Entry 7MWV (X-ray diffraction, 1.69 A resolution); this record covers chain A.

Chain A:
Protein: Bifunctional protein PutA
From: Escherichia coli
Notes: EC 1.5.5.2, 1.2.1.88
UniProtKB: A0A383H020 (A0A383H020_ECOLX); residue numbers follow UniProt; this construct covers 86-630
Sequence (551 residues; numbered 86 to 636; the number before each row is that of its first residue):
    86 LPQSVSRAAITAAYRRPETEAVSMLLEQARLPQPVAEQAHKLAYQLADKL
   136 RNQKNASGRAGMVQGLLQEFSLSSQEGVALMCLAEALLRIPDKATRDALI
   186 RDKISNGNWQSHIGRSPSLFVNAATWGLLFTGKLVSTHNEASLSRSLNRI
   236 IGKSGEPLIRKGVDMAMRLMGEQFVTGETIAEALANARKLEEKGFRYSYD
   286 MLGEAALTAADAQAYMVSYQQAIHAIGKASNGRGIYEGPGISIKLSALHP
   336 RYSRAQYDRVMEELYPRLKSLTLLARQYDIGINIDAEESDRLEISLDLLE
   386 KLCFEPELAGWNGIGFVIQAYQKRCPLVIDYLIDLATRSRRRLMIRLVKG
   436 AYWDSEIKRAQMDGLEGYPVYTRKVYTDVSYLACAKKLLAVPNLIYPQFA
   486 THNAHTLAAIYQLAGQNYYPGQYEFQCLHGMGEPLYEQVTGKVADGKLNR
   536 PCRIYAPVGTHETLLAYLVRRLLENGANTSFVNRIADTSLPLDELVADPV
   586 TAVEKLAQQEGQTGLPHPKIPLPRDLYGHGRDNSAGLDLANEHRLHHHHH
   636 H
Unresolved in the structure: 86-87, 190-203, 216-225, 611-636
Sequence notes: expression tag (631-636)
Residues lining bound ligands:
  - FAD (flavin-adenine dinucleotide): Asp370, Ala371, Val402, Gln404, Tyr406, Arg431, Val433, Lys434, Gly435, Ala436, Tyr437, Trp438, Tyr456, Thr457, Arg458, Lys459, Thr462, Asp463, Ala485, Thr486, His487, Asn488, Thr491, Gln511, Cys512, Leu513, Tyr540, Arg556, Glu559, Thr564, Ser565, Phe566
  - cyclopropanecarboxylic acid (ZPJ): Lys329, Asp370, Ala436, Tyr437, Leu513, Tyr540, Tyr552, Arg555, Arg556
What the authors report for this chain:
  - binding site for cyclopropanecarboxylic acid: Lys329, Leu513, Tyr540, Tyr552, Arg555, Arg556
  - conformationally variable residues: Tyr540

In short:
Ligands of chain A: flavin-adenine dinucleotide and cyclopropanecarboxylic acid. From the paper: a binding
site for cyclopropanecarboxylic acid at Lys329, Leu513 and Tyr540 among others; conformational variability at
Tyr540.
Chain A is Bifunctional protein PutA (Escherichia coli); the structure, Structure of the E. coli PutA proline
dehydrogenase domain (residues 86-630) complexed with cyclopropanecarboxylic acid, was determined by X-ray
diffraction (same publication as 7MWT, 7MWU and 7SQN).
